PDB entry 4BE2 | X-ray diffraction, 2.38 A resolution | chains A and C of the 4 polymer chains in the assembly

== Chain A ==
Molecule: Pfv integrase
Source organism: Human spumaretrovirus
Notes: EC 2.7.7.-
UniProt: P14350 (POL_FOAMV); residues 1-392 here correspond to UniProt positions 752-1143 (UniProt number = residue number + 751)
Chain sequence (395 residues; each row starts with the number of its first residue; numbers below 1 keep their minus sign (Gly-2 is residue -2)):
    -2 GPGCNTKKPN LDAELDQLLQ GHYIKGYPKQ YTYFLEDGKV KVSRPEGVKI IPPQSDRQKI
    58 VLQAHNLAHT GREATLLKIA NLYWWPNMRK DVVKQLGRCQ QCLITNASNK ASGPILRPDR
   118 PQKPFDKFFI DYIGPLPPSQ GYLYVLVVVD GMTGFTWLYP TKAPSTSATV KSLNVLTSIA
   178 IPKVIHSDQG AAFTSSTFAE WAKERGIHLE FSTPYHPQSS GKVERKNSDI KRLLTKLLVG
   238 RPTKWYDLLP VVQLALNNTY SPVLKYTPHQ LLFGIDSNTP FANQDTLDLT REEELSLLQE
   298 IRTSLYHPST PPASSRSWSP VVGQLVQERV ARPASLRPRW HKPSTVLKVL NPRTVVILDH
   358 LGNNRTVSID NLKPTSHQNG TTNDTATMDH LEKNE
Not modelled in the structure: -2 to 7, 376-392
Construct notes: expression tag (-2 to 0); variant Ser217 (Gly968 in P14350), Gly218 (Ser969 in P14350)
Bound ions: Zn2+: His62, His66, Cys96, Cys99; Mg2+ site 1: Asp128, Asp185 (together with XZ-259); Mg2+ site 2: Asp128, Glu221 (together with XZ-259)
Ligand contacts:
  - XZ-259: Asp128, Tyr129, Asp185, Tyr212, Pro214, Gln215, Glu221
  - XZ-259 (XZ2; 2-(3-chloro-4-fluorobenzyl)-6,7-dihydroxy-N,N-dimethyl-1-oxo-2,3-dihydro-1H-isoindole-4-sulfonamide): Asp128, Tyr129, Asp185, Tyr212, Pro214, Gln215, Glu221
Curated features (UniProtKB/Swiss-Prot):
  - binding site (Mg(2+)): Asp123, Asp185
From the paper describing this entry:
  - binding site for XZ-259: Tyr212, Pro214, Gln215, Glu221
  - catalytic residues: Asp128, Asp185, Glu221

== Chain C ==
Molecule: 19 nucleotide preprocessed pfv donor DNA (non-transferred strand)
Sequence (19 nucleotides; each row starts with the number of its first residue):
     1 ATTGTCATGG AATTTCGCA
Bound ions: Mg2+: DA19 (shared with 2 residues of chain B)

== Interface between chain A and chain C ==
Contacting residue pairs - 45 pairs, chain A then chain C:
  Ile112(A) with DG4(C), phosphate contact; DT5(C), base contact
  Leu113(A) with DT3(C), base contact; DG4(C), hydrogen bond to the phosphate
  Arg114(A) with DG4(C), sugar contact; DT5(C), salt bridge to the phosphate
  Pro115(A) with DT3(C), base contact; DG4(C), phosphate contact; DT5(C), phosphate contact
  Arg117(A) with DC6(C), salt bridge to the phosphate
  Lys124(A) with DT3(C), base contact
  His183(A) with DT3(C), salt bridge to the phosphate
  Glu207(A) with DT2(C), phosphate contact; DT3(C), base contact
  Phe208(A) with DT2(C), sugar contact
  Ser209(A) with DT3(C), phosphate contact
  Thr210(A) with DT2(C), phosphate contact; DT3(C), hydrogen bond to the phosphate
  His213(A) with DG4(C), salt bridge to the phosphate
  Gln215(A) with DG4(C), sugar contact
  Ser216(A) with DT3(C), hydrogen bond to the phosphate
  Gly218(A) with DG4(C), hydrogen bond to the base; DT5(C), sugar contact
  Lys219(A) with DT5(C), sugar contact; DC6(C), salt bridge to the phosphate
  Glu221(A) with DG4(C), base contact
  Arg222(A) with DG4(C), base contact; DT5(C), hydrogen bond to the base; DC6(C), hydrogen bond to the base; DA7(C), hydrogen bond to the sugar
  Asp226(A) with DA7(C), sugar contact
  Arg229(A) with DA7(C), hydrogen bond to the phosphate; DT8(C), salt bridge to the phosphate
  Ser258(A) with DA7(C), hydrogen bond to the phosphate
  Pro259(A) with DA7(C), phosphate contact; DT8(C), base contact
  Lys345(A) with DA1(C), base contact
  Leu347(A) with DA1(C), base contact; DT2(C), base contact
  Asn348(A) with DT2(C), hydrogen bond to the base; DT3(C), hydrogen bond to the sugar
  Arg350(A) with DG4(C), salt bridge to the phosphate
  Thr351(A) with DT3(C), sugar contact
  Val353(A) with DA1(C), base contact
  Thr363(A) with DA1(C), base contact
Interface residues without a listed pair, chain A (31 interface residues in all): His205, Lys233

== Overview ==
Chain A and chain C form an interface of 31 and 8 residues respectively, with 11 hydrogen bonds and 7 salt
bridges. Polar contacts include Gly218(A)-DG4(C), Arg222(A)-DT5(C) and Arg222(A)-DC6(C). Bound to chain A:
XZ-259. The paper reports catalytic residues Asp128(A), Asp185(A) and Glu221(A); a binding site for XZ-259 at
Tyr212(A), Pro214(A) and Gln215(A) among others.
Here chain A is Pfv integrase (Human spumaretrovirus) and chain C is 19 nucleotide preprocessed pfv donor DNA
(non-transferred strand). Entry 4BE2 (PFV intasome with inhibitor XZ-259) was determined by X-ray diffraction,
deposited together with 4BDY, 4BDZ, 4BE0 and 4BE1.
